Entry 1UIO (X-ray diffraction, 2.40 A resolution); this record covers chain A.

[Chain A]
Protein: Adenosine deaminase
Source organism: Mus musculus
Notes: EC 3.5.4.4
Reference sequence: P03958 (ADA_MOUSE); numbering as in UniProt (aligned over 4-352)
Amino-acid sequence (349 residues; each row starts with the number of its first residue):
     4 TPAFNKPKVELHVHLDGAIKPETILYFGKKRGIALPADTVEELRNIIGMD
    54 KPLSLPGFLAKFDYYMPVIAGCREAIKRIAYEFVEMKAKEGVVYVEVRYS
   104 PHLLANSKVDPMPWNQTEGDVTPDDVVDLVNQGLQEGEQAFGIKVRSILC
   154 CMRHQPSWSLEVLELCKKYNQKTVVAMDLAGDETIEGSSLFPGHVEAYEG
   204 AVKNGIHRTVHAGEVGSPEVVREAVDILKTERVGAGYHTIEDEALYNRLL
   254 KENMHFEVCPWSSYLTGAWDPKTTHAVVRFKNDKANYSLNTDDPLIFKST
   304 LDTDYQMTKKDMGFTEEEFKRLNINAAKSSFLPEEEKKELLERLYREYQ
Differences from the reference sequence: engineered mutation Ala238 (His in P03958)
Metal / ion sites: Zn2+: His15, His17, His214, Asp295 (together with 6-hydroxy-7,8-dihydro purine nucleoside)
Residues lining bound ligands: 6-hydroxy-7,8-dihydro purine nucleoside (HPR): His15, His17, Asp19, Leu58, Phe61, Leu62, Phe65, Arg101, Tyr102, Ser103, Leu106, Cys153, Met155, Ala183, Gly184, His214, Glu217, Asp295, Asp296
Curated features (UniProtKB/Swiss-Prot):
  - active site: Glu217 (Proton donor)
  - binding site (Zn(2+)): His15, His17, His214, Asp295
  - binding site (substrate): His17, Asp19, Gly184, Asp296
  - site (Important for interaction with adenosine receptors and increasing their affinity for agonists): Leu58, Leu62
  - modified residue (N6-acetyllysine): Lys54, Lys232

[In short]
Bound to chain A: 6-hydroxy-7,8-dihydro purine nucleoside. His15, His17, His214 and Asp295 form the Zn2+ site.
Curated annotation (UniProt) lists active-site residue Glu217, 4 Zn2+-binding residues and 4 substrate-binding
residues.
Chain A is Adenosine deaminase (Mus musculus); the structure, Adenosine deaminase (his 238 ala mutant), was
determined by X-ray diffraction together with 1UIP from the same study.
